Entry 6ZHA (electron microscopy, 3.91 A resolution); this record covers chains A and E of the 5 polymer chains in the assembly.

# Chain A
Name: DNA-dependent protein kinase catalytic subunit, DNA-PKcs
From: Homo sapiens
Notes: EC 2.7.11.1
UniProt: P78527 (PRKDC_HUMAN); residue numbers follow UniProt; this construct covers 1-4128
Amino-acid sequence (4156 residues; numbered 1 to 6023; 1867 numbers in that range are skipped by the numbering (no residue carries them; nothing is unmodelled there); the number before each row is that of its first residue; X marks 28 residues of unknown identity (built as UNK)):
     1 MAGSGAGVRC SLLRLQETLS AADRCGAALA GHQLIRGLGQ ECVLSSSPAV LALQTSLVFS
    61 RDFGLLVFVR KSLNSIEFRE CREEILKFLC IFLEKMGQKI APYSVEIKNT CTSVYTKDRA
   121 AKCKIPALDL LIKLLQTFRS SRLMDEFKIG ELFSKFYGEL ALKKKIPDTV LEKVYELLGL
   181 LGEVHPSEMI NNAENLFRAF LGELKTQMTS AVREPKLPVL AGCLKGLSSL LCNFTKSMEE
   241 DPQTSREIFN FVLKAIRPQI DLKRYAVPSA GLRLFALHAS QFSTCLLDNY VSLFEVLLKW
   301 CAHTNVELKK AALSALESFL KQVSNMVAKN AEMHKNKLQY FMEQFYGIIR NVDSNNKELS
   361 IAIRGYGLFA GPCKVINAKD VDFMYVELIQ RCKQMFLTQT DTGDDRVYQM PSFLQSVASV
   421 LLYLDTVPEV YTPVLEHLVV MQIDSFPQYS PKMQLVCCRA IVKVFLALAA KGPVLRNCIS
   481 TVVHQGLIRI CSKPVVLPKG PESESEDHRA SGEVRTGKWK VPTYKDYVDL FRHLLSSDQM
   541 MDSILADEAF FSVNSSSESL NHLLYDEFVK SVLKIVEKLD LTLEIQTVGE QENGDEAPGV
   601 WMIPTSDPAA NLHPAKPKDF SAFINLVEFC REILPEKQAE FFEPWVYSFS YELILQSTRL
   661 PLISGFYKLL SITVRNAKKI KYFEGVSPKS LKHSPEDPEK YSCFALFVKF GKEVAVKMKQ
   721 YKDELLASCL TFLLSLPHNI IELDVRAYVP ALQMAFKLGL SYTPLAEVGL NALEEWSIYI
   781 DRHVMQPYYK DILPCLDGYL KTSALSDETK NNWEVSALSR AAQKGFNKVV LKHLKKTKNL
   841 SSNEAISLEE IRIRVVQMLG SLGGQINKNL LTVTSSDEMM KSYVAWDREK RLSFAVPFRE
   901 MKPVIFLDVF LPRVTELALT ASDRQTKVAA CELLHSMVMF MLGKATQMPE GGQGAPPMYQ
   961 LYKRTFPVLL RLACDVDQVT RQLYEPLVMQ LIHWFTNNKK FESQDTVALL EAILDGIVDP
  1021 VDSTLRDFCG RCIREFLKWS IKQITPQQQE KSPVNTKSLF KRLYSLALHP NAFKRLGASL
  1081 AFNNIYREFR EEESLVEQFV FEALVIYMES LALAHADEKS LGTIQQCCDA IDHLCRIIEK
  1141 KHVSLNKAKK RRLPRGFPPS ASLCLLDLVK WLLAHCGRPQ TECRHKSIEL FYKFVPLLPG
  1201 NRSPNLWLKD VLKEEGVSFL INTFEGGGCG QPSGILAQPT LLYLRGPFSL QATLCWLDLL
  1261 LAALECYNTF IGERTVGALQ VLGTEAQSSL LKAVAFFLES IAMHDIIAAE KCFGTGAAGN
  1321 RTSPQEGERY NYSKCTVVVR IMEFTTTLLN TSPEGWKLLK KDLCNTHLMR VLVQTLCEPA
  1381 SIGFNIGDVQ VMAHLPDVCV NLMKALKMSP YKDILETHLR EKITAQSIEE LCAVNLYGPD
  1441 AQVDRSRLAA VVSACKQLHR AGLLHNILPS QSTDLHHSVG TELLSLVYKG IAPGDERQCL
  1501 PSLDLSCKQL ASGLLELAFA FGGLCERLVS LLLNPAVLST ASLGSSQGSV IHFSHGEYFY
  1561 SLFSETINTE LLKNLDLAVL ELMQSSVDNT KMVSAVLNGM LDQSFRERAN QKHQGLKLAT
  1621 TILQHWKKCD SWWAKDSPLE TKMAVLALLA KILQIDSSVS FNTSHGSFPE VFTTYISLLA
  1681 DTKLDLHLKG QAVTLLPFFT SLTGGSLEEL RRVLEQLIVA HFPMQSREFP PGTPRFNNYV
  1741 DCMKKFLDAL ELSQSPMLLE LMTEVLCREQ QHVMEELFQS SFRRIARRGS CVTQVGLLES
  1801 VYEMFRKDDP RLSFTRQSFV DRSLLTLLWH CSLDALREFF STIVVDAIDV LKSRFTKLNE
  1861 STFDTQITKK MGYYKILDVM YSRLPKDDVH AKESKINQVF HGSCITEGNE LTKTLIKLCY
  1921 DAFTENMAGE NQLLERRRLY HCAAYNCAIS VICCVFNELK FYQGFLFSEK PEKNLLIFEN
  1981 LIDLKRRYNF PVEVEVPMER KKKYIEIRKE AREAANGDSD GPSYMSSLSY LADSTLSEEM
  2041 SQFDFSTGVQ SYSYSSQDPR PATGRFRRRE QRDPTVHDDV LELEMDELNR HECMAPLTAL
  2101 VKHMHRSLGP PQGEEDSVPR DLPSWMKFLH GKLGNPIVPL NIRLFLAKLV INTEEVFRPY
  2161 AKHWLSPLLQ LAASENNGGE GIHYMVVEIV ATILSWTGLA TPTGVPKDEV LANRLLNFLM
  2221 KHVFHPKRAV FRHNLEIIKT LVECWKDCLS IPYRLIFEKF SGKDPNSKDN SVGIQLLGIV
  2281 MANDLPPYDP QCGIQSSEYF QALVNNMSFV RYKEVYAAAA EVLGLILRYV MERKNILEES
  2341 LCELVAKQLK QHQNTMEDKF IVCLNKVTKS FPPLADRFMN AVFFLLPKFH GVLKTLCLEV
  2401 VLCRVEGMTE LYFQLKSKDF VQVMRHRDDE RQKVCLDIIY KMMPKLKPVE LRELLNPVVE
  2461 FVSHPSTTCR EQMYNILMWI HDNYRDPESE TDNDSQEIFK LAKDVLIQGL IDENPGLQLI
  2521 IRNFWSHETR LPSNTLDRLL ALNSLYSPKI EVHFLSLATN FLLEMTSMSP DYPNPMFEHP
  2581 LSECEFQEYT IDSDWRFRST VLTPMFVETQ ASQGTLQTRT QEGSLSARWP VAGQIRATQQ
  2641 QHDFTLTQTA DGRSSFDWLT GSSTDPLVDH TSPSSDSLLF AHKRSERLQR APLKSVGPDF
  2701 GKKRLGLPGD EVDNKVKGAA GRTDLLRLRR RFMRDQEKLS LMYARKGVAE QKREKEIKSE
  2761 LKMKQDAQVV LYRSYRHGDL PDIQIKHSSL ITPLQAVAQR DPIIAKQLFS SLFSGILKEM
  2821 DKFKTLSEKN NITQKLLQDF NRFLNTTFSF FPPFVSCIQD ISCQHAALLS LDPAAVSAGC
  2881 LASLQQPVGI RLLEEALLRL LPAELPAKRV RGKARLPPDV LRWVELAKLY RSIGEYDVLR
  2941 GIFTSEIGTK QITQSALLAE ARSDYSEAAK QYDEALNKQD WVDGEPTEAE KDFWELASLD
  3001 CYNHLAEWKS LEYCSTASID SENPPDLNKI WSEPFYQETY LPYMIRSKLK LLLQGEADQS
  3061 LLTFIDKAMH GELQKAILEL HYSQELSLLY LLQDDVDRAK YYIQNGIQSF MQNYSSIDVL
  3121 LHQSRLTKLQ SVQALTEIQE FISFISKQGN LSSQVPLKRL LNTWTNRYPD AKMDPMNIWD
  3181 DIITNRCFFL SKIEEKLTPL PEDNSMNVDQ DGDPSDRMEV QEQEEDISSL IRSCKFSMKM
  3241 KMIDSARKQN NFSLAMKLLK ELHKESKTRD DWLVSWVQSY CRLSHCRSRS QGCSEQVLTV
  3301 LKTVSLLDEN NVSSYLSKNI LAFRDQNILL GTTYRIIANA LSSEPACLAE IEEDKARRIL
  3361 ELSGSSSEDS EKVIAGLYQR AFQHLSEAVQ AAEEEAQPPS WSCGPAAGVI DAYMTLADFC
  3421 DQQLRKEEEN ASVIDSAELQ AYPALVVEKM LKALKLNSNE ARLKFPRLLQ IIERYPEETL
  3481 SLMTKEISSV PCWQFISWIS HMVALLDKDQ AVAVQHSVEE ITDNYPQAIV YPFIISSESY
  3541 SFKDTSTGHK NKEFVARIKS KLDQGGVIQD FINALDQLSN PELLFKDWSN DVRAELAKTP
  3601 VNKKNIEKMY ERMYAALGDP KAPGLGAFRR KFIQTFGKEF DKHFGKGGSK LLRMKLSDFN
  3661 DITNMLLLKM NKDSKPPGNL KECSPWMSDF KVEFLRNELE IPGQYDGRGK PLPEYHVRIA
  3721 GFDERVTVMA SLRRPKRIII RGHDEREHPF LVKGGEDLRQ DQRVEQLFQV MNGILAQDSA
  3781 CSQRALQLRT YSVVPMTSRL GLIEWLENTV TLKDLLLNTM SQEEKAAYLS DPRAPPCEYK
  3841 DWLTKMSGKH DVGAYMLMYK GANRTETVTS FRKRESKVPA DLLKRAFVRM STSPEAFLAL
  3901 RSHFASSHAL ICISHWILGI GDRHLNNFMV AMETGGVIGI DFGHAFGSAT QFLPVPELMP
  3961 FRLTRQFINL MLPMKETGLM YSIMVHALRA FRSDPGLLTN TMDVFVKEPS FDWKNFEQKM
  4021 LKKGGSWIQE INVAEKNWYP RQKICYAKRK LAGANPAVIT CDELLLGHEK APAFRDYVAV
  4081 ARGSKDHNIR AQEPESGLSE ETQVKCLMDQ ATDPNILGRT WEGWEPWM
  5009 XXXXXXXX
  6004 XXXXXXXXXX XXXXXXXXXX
Disordered / not traced: 1-9, 499-518, 587-601, 689-696, 805-844, 948-955, 1315-1318, 1541-1548, 1987-2084, 2109-2118, 2597-2766, 2903-2915, 3198-3225, 3397-3405, 3430-3438
UniProt features mapped onto this chain:
  - region: Leu1503 to Leu1538 (Interaction with C1D), Glu2737 to Gln2765 (May split the end of the DNA molecule, with the two strands separating around the region), Val3728 to Arg3734 (G-loop), Gly3919 to Asn3927 (Catalytic loop), Gly3939 to Thr3964 (Activation loop)
  - site: Asp2020, Gly2021 (Cleavage)
  - modified residue: Lys117 (N6-acetyllysine), Ser511 (Phosphoserine), Ser687 (Phosphoserine), Lys828 (N6-acetyllysine), Ser841 (Phosphoserine), Ser893 (Phosphoserine), Ser1065 (Phosphoserine), Lys1209 (N6-acetyllysine), Lys1970 (N6-acetyllysine), Ser2056 (Phosphoserine), Lys2259 (N6-acetyllysine), Thr2535 (Phosphothreonine), Thr2609 (Phosphothreonine), Ser2612 (Phosphoserine), Thr2638 (Phosphothreonine), Thr2647 (Phosphothreonine), Ser2789 (Phosphoserine), Ser3205 (Phosphoserine), Lys3241 (N6-acetyllysine), Lys3260 (N6-acetyllysine) and 6 more in UniProt
  - natural variant: Lys263 (K263N: In a lung adenocarcinoma sample), Gly500 (G500S: In a metastatic melanoma sample), Arg1136 (R1136H: In a colorectal adenocarcinoma sample), Arg1447 (R1447M: In a lung squamous cell carcinoma sample), Ala1680 (A1680V: In a metastatic melanoma sample), Ser2810 (S2810N: In a metastatic melanoma sample), Gly2941 (G2941A: In a lung neuroendocrine carcinoma sample), Leu3062 (L3062R: In IMD26), Ala3574 (A3574V: In IMD26)
  - mutagenesis: Leu1510 (L1510P: Loss of interaction with C1D), Glu1516 to Leu1517 (Loss of interaction with C1D), Thr2609 (T2609A: Leads to radiation sensitivity and impaired DSB joining. Gives rise to reduced phosphorylation; when associated with A-2612), Ser2612 (S2612A: Reduced phosphorylation; when associated with A-2609), Thr2638 (T2638A: Alleviates phosphorylation, leaves a fully active enzyme with compromised cellular resistance to ionizing radiation without affecting DNA end joining; when associated with A-2647), Thr2647 (T2647A: Alleviates phosphorylation, leaves a fully active enzyme with compromised cellular resistance to ionizing radiation without affecting DNA end joining; when associated with A-2638)

# Chain E
Molecule: 24-nt DNA strand
Sequence (24 nucleotides; numbered 14 to 37; the number before each row is that of its first residue):
    14 TAATAATAGT TTTTAGTTTA TTAG

# Chain A / chain E interface
Contacting residue pairs (6):
  Cys123(A) with DG22(E), phosphate contact
  Lys124(A) with DG22(E), phosphate contact
  Asp168(A) with DA21(E), phosphate contact; DG22(E), phosphate contact
  Thr169(A) with DA21(E), sugar contact; DG22(E), hydrogen bond to the phosphate
Other interface residues (no listed pair), chain A (7 interface residues in all): Pro167, Tyr265, Lys2313
Other interface residues (no listed pair), chain E (4 interface residues in all): DA16, DT20

# Summary
7 residues of chain A and 4 residues of chain E are in contact; the contacts include 1 hydrogen bond. The
hydrogen-bonded pair is Thr169(A)-DG22(E). Curated annotation (UniProt) lists 7 mutagenesis sites on chain A.
Here chain A is DNA-dependent protein kinase catalytic subunit, DNA-PKcs (Homo sapiens) and chain E is a 24-nt
DNA strand. Entry 6ZHA (Cryo-EM structure of DNA-PK monomer) was determined by electron microscopy (same
publication as 6ZH8 and 6ZHE).
